PDB entry 4IWF | X-ray diffraction, 1.93 A resolution | chains A and B of the 4 polymer chains in the assembly

== Chain A (and B) ==
Name: Estrogen receptor
Source organism: Homo sapiens
Notes: fragment: Ligand-binding Domain; chain B of this document is another copy of the same molecule, construct and numbering; everything in this record applies to it too
Reference sequence: P03372 (ESR1_HUMAN); residue numbers follow UniProt; this construct covers 303-549
Sequence (247 residues; each row starts with the number of its first residue):
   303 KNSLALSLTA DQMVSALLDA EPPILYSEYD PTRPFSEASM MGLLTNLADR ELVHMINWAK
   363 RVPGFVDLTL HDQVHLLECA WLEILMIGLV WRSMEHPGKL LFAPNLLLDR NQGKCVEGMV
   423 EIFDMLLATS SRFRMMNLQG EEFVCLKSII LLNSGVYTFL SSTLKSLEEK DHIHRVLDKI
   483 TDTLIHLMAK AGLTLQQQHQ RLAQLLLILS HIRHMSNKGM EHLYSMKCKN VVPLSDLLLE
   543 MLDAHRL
Unresolved in the structure: 303-304, 462-469, 549 (chain B: 303-305, 333-336, 461-471, 549)
Sequence notes: engineered mutation Ser-537 (Tyr in P03372)
Small-molecule neighbours: 15Q (2-chloro-3'-fluoro-3-[(E)-(hydroxyimino)methyl]biphenyl-4,4'-diol): Met-343, Leu-346, Leu-349, Ala-350, Glu-353, Leu-384, Leu-387, Met-388, Leu-391, Arg-394, Phe-404, Met-421, Ile-424, Phe-425, Leu-428, Gly-521, His-524, Leu-525, Met-528

== Interface between chain A and chain B ==
Pairs across the interface (54; chain A residue first):
  Ala-430(A) with Tyr-459(B)
  Arg-434(A) with Tyr-459(B), hydrogen bond; His-476(B)
  Ile-451(A) with Leu-509(B), hydrophobic
  Asn-455(A) with Leu-509(B); His-513(B), hydrogen bond
  Ser-456(A) with His-513(B)
  Val-458(A) with His-513(B)
  Tyr-459(A) with Ala-430(B); Arg-434(B), hydrogen bond; His-513(B)
  His-476(A) with Arg-434(B), hydrogen bond
  Asp-480(A) with Gln-502(B); Gln-506(B), hydrogen bond
  Thr-483(A) with His-501(B); Gln-502(B); Ala-505(B)
  Asp-484(A) with Gln-498(B), hydrogen bond; Gln-502(B), hydrogen bond
  Ile-487(A) with His-501(B)
  Leu-497(A) with Leu-497(B), hydrophobic
  His-501(A) with Thr-483(B); Asp-484(B), salt bridge; Ile-487(B); His-501(B); Leu-504(B)
  Gln-502(A) with Asp-484(B), hydrogen bond
  Leu-504(A) with His-501(B)
  Ala-505(A) with Thr-483(B); Leu-508(B), hydrophobic
  Gln-506(A) with Asp-480(B), hydrogen bond
  Leu-508(A) with Ala-505(B), hydrophobic
  Leu-509(A) with Ile-451(B), hydrophobic; Asn-455(B); Leu-511(B), hydrophobic
  Ile-510(A) with Tyr-459(B)
  Leu-511(A) with Leu-509(B), hydrophobic; Ser-512(B), hydrogen bond (backbone-side chain)
  Ser-512(A) with Leu-511(B), hydrogen bond (side chain-backbone); Ser-512(B), hydrogen bond (side chain-backbone); Arg-515(B), hydrogen bond
  His-513(A) with Asn-455(B), hydrogen bond; Ser-456(B); Tyr-459(B); Arg-515(B), hydrogen bond
  Arg-515(A) with Ser-512(B), hydrogen bond; His-513(B), hydrogen bond; His-516(B), hydrogen bond
  His-516(A) with Arg-515(B), hydrogen bond; Asn-519(B), hydrogen bond
  Asn-519(A) with His-516(B), hydrogen bond; Asn-519(B), hydrogen bond
  Lys-520(A) with His-547(B), hydrogen bond (side chain-backbone)
  His-547(A) with Lys-520(B), hydrogen bond (backbone-side chain)
Other interface residues (no listed pair), chain A (33 interface residues in all): Thr-431, Met-437, Gln-500, Glu-523
Other interface residues (no listed pair), chain B (32 interface residues in all): Val-458, Leu-479, Ile-510, Glu-523

== In short ==
Chain A and chain B form an interface of 33 and 32 residues respectively, with 24 hydrogen bonds and 1 salt
bridge. Polar contacts include His-501(A)/Asp-484(B), Arg-434(A)/Tyr-459(B) and Asn-455(A)/His-513(B). Chain A
binds compound 15Q.
Chain A and chain B are both Estrogen receptor (Homo sapiens); the structure, Crystal Structure of the
Estrogen Receptor alpha Ligand-binding Domain in Complex with a Dynamic Oxime-derivative, was determined by
X-ray diffraction (same publication as 4IU7, 4IUI, 4IV2, 4IV4, 4IVW, 4IVY and 3 further entries).
